Entry 9CBN (electron microscopy, 3.33 A resolution); this record covers chains D and F of the 8 polymer chains in the assembly.

# Chain D
Molecule: Structural protein
From: Human astrovirus 1
UniProtKB: Q82452 (Q82452_HASV1); numbering as in UniProt (aligned over 429-645)
Chain sequence (228 residues; row label = number of the first residue in the row):
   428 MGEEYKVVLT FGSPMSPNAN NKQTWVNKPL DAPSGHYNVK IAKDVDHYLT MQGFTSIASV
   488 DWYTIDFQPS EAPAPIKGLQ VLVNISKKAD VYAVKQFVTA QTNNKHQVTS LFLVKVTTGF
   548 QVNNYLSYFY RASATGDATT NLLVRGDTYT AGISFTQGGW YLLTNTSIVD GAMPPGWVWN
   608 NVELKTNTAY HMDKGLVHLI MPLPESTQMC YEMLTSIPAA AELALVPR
Not modelled in the structure: 428-430, 602-603, 645-655
Sequence notes: initiating methionine (428); expression tag (646-655)

# Chain F
Molecule: HAstV1 neutralizing Fab 3H4 lambda chain
From: Mus musculus
Notes: antibody fragment or engineered binder
Chain sequence (217 residues; row label = number of the first residue in the row):
     1 QAVVTQESAL TTSPGETVTL TCRSSTGAVT TSNYASWVQE KPDHLFIGLI GGTNNRAPGV
    61 PARFSGSLIG DKAALTITGA QTDDEAIYFC ALWFSNHWVF GGGTKLTVLG RTVAAPSVFI
   121 FPPSDEQLKS GTASVVCLLN NFYPREAKVQ WKVDNALQSG NSQESVTEQD SKDSTYSLSS
   181 TLTLSKADYE KHKVYACEVT HQGLSSPVTK SFNRGEC
Not modelled in the structure: 14-16, 43, 62, 79-81, 107-217
Disulfide bonds: Cys-22/Cys-90

# How chain D and chain F interact
Contacting residue pairs - 8 pairs, chain D then chain F:
  Tyr-432(D) / Asn-96(F)
  Glu-498(D) / Asn-96(F)
  Pro-500(D) / Asn-96(F)
  Ala-501(D) / Trp-93(F)  hydrophobic
  Ala-501(D) / Asn-96(F)  hydrogen bond (backbone-side chain)
  Lys-504(D) / Tyr-34(F)
  Lys-504(D) / Trp-93(F)
  Lys-504(D) / Trp-98(F)
Also at the interface, not in a pair above, chain D (6 interface residues in all): Ala-499
From the paper, about this interface:
  - epitope / paratope residues, chain F: Tyr-34(F), Trp-93(F)

# In short
6 residues of chain D and 4 residues of chain F are in contact; the contacts include 1 hydrogen bond. The
hydrogen-bonded pair is Ala-501(D)/Asn-96(F). The paper reports epitope/paratope residues Tyr-34(F) and
Trp-93(F).
Chain D is Structural protein (Human astrovirus 1) and chain F is HAstV1 neutralizing Fab 3H4 lambda chain
(Mus musculus); the structure, HAstV1 spike in complex with neutralizing Fabs 3H4 and 3B4, was determined by
electron microscopy together with 9CN2 from the same study.
